PDB entry 6NRP | X-ray diffraction, 1.90 A resolution | chains A and C of the 4 polymer chains in the assembly

Chain A (and C):
Protein: 3-oxoacyl-ACP reductase FabG
Organism: Acinetobacter baumannii
Notes: EC 1.1.1.100; chain C of this document is another copy of the same molecule, construct and numbering; everything in this record applies to it too
UniProtKB: A0A1K1L6W4 (A0A1K1L6W4_ACIBA); numbering as in UniProt (aligned over 1-241)
Sequence (263 residues; each row starts with the number of its first residue; numbers below 1 keep their minus sign (Met-21 is residue -21)):
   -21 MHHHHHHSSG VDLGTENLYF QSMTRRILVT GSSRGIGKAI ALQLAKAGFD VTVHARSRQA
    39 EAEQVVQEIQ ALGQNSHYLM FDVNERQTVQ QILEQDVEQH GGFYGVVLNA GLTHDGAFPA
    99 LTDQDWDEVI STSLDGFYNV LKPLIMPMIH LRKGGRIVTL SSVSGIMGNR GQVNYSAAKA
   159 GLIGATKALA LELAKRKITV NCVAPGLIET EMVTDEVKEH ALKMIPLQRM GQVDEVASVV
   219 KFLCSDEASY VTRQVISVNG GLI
Disordered / not traced: -21 to 1 (chain C: -21 to 1, 189-197)
Differences from the reference sequence: initiating methionine (-21); expression tag (-20 to 0)

Interface between chain A and chain C:
Contacting residue pairs (90):
  Arg64(A) - Asp101(C)  salt bridge
  Arg64(A) - Asp105(C)  salt bridge
  Gly94(A) - Glu170(C)
  Ala95(A) - Glu170(C)
  Phe96(A) - Phe115(C)  hydrophobic
  Phe96(A) - Leu119(C)
  Phe96(A) - Lys120(C)
  Phe96(A) - Ile123(C)  hydrophobic
  Phe96(A) - Leu167(C)  hydrophobic
  Phe96(A) - Glu170(C)  hydrogen bond (backbone-side chain)
  Pro97(A) - Lys120(C)
  Pro97(A) - Ile123(C)  hydrophobic
  Leu99(A) - Tyr116(C)  hydrogen bond (backbone-side chain)
  Leu99(A) - Lys120(C)  hydrogen bond (backbone-side chain)
  Thr100(A) - Tyr116(C)  hydrogen bond (backbone-side chain)
  Asp101(A) - Arg64(C)  salt bridge
  Asp101(A) - Tyr116(C)  hydrogen bond
  Trp104(A) - Leu112(C)
  Trp104(A) - Asp113(C)  hydrogen bond
  Trp104(A) - Phe115(C)  hydrophobic
  Trp104(A) - Tyr116(C)  hydrophobic
  Asp105(A) - Arg64(C)  salt bridge
  Asp105(A) - Asp113(C)
  Leu112(A) - Trp104(C)
  Leu112(A) - Leu112(C)  hydrophobic
  Asp113(A) - Trp104(C)  hydrogen bond
  Asp113(A) - Asp105(C)
  Phe115(A) - Phe96(C)  hydrophobic
  Phe115(A) - Val151(C)  hydrophobic
  Tyr116(A) - Leu99(C)  hydrogen bond (side chain-backbone)
  Tyr116(A) - Thr100(C)  hydrogen bond (side chain-backbone)
  Tyr116(A) - Asp101(C)  hydrogen bond
  Tyr116(A) - Trp104(C)  hydrophobic
  Leu119(A) - Phe96(C)
  Lys120(A) - Phe96(C)
  Lys120(A) - Pro97(C)
  Lys120(A) - Leu99(C)  hydrogen bond (side chain-backbone)
  Ile123(A) - Phe96(C)  hydrophobic
  Ile123(A) - Pro97(C)  hydrophobic
  Ile144(A) - Lys165(C)  hydrogen bond (backbone-side chain)
  Met145(A) - Lys165(C)
  Met145(A) - Arg231(C)  hydrogen bond (backbone-side chain)
  Gly146(A) - Ala166(C)
  Gly146(A) - Leu169(C)
  Gly146(A) - Arg231(C)
  Asn147(A) - Ala166(C)
  Asn147(A) - Leu169(C)
  Arg148(A) - Leu169(C)  hydrogen bond (side chain-backbone)
  Arg148(A) - Glu170(C)
  Gly149(A) - Glu170(C)  hydrogen bond (backbone-side chain)
  Gln150(A) - Ala166(C)
  Gln150(A) - Glu170(C)
  Val151(A) - Phe115(C)  hydrophobic
  Val151(A) - Ala163(C)
  Val151(A) - Ala166(C)  hydrophobic
  Val151(A) - Leu167(C)
  Val151(A) - Glu170(C)
  Ser154(A) - Gly162(C)
  Ser154(A) - Ala166(C)
  Ala155(A) - Gly159(C)
  Ala155(A) - Ala163(C)  hydrophobic
  Ala158(A) - Ala158(C)
  Ala158(A) - Gly162(C)
  Gly159(A) - Ala155(C)
  Gly159(A) - Gly159(C)
  Gly162(A) - Ser154(C)
  Gly162(A) - Ala158(C)
  Ala163(A) - Val151(C)
  Ala163(A) - Ala155(C)  hydrophobic
  Lys165(A) - Ile144(C)  hydrogen bond (side chain-backbone)
  Lys165(A) - Met145(C)
  Ala166(A) - Gly146(C)
  Ala166(A) - Asn147(C)
  Ala166(A) - Gln150(C)
  Ala166(A) - Val151(C)  hydrophobic
  Ala166(A) - Ser154(C)
  Leu167(A) - Phe96(C)  hydrophobic
  Leu167(A) - Val151(C)
  Leu169(A) - Gly146(C)
  Leu169(A) - Asn147(C)
  Leu169(A) - Arg148(C)
  Glu170(A) - Gly94(C)
  Glu170(A) - Ala95(C)
  Glu170(A) - Phe96(C)  hydrogen bond (side chain-backbone)
  Glu170(A) - Arg148(C)
  Glu170(A) - Gly149(C)  hydrogen bond (side chain-backbone)
  Glu170(A) - Gln150(C)
  Glu170(A) - Val151(C)
  Arg231(A) - Met145(C)  hydrogen bond (side chain-backbone)
  Arg231(A) - Gly146(C)
Interface residues without a listed pair, chain A (40 interface residues in all): Gln65, Ile108, Met124
Interface residues without a listed pair, chain C (40 interface residues in all): Gln65, Ile108, Met124

In short:
Chain A and chain C each contribute 40 residues to their interface; the contacts include 19 hydrogen bonds and
4 salt bridges. Polar contacts include Arg64(A)-Asp101(C), Arg64(A)-Asp105(C) and Phe96(A)-Glu170(C).
Chain A and chain C are both 3-oxoacyl-ACP reductase FabG (Acinetobacter baumannii); the structure, Putative
short-chain dehydrogenase/reductase (SDR) from Acinetobacter baumannii, was determined by X-ray diffraction
together with 6WPR, 6UUT, 6UUV and 6UDS from the same study.
